6IGH - chain A; structure by X-ray diffraction, 1.01 A resolution.

[Chain A]
Protein: Protein FLOWERING LOCUS T
Source organism: Arabidopsis thaliana
Reference sequence: Q9SXZ2 (FT_ARATH); numbering as in UniProt (aligned over 1-168)
Chain sequence (171 residues; row label = number of the first residue in the row; numbers below 1 keep their minus sign (Ile-2 is residue -2)):
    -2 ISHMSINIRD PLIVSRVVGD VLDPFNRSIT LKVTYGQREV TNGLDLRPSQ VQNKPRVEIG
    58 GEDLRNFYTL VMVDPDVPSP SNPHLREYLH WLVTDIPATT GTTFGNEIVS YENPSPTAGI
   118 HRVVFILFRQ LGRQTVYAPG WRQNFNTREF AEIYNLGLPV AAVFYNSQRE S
Disordered / not traced: -2 to -1, 168
Sequence notes: expression tag (-2 to 0); engineered mutation Ser107 (Cys in Q9SXZ2), Ser164 (Cys in Q9SXZ2)
Curated features (UniProtKB/Swiss-Prot):
  - mutagenesis: Glu84 (E84K: In ft-4; late-flowering), Tyr85 (Y85H: Inhibition of terminal flower formation, but weak effect on flowering time), Pro94 (P94L: In ft-6; late-flowering), Asn110 (N110M: No effect on terminal flower formation), Arg119 (R119H: In ft-3; late-flowering), Val120 (V120F: No effect on terminal flower formation)

[In short]
From UniProt: 6 mutagenesis sites.
Chain A is Protein FLOWERING LOCUS T (Arabidopsis thaliana); the structure, Crystal structure of FT
condition3, was determined by X-ray diffraction, deposited together with 6IGG, 6IGI and 6IGJ.
